Entry 6YNZ (electron microscopy, 3.10 A resolution); this record covers chains A3 and L3 of the 162 polymer chains in the assembly.

Chain A3:
Protein: Ymf66
Source organism: Tetrahymena thermophila
UniProt: Q951C1 (Q951C1_TETTH); numbering as in UniProt (aligned over 1-446)
Chain sequence (446 residues; each row starts with the number of its first residue):
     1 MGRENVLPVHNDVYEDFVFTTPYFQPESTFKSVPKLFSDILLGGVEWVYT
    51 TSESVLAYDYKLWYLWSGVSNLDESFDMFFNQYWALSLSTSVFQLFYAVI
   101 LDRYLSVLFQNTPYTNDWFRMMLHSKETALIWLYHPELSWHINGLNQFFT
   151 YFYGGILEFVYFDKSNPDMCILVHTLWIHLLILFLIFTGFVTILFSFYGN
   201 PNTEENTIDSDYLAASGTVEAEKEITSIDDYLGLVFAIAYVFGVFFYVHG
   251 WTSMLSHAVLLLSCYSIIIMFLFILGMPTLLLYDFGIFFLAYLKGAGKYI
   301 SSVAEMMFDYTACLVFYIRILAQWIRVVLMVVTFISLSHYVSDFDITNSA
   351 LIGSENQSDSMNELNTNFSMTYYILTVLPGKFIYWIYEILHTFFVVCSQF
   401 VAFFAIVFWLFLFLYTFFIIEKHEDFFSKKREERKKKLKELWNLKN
Unresolved in the structure: 1-13
Residues lining bound ligands:
  - 1,2-diacyl-sn-glycero-3-phosphocholine (PC1), molecule 1: L213, S216, G217, E220, K223, I225, Y231, L234, V235, I238, F404, A405, F408, W409
  - 1,2-diacyl-sn-glycero-3-phosphocholine (PC1), molecule 2: Y283, D284, G286
  - Ubiquinone-8 (UQ8): H174, W177, I178, L180, L181, F184

Chain L3:
Protein: ATPTT6
Source organism: Tetrahymena thermophila
UniProt: I7MCQ6 (I7MCQ6_TETTS); residues 1-247 here = UniProt positions 1-247
Chain sequence (247 residues; row label = number of the first residue in the row):
     1 MPVKEGQAKLWFSTKEEADAYDDKMISNIELKSQDYEDENFSPVFNRKTQ
    51 EYFLEPSEKFKSDFAELLRPLRSLSFNQVVDRYVLIPPNHTFYRNWTYEK
   101 FLGGFGLSYLILRELPLRNFYARVFVMYAFAAKVLDHLGNPFPFSGHGQI
   151 VAAADRWNHWDVRCYDNVMKALKYIRIPTVQNNIPEATRWYGRQPGHLLR
   201 ADTYWIPNLVSQRFAKHQPAHWDGTQNMPIFRLADPKHKDSYMVQFR
Unresolved in the structure: 1
Residues lining bound ligands: Ubiquinone-8 (UQ8): G106, L107, L110

Interface between chain A3 and chain L3:
Residue-residue contacts (112; chain A3 residue first):
  G44(A3) with K237(L3), hydrogen bond (backbone-side chain)
  V45(A3) with D235(L3); P236(L3)
  W47(A3) with I184(L3), hydrophobic; T188(L3), hydrogen bond (side chain-backbone)
  Y49(A3) with F246(L3); R247(L3)
  T50(A3) with R247(L3)
  L56(A3) with F144(L3)
  A57(A3) with P143(L3); F144(L3), hydrogen bond (backbone-backbone)
  Y58(A3) with L138(L3), hydrophobic; P141(L3), hydrogen bond (side chain-backbone); F142(L3); P143(L3)
  D59(A3) with L138(L3); H147(L3); G148(L3), hydrogen bond (backbone-backbone)
  Y60(A3) with L102(L3), hydrophobic; L138(L3), hydrophobic; G148(L3)
  K61(A3) with H147(L3); G148(L3), hydrogen bond (backbone-backbone); Q149(L3); I150(L3), hydrogen bond (backbone-backbone)
  L62(A3) with Y98(L3), hydrophobic; I150(L3)
  W63(A3) with Q149(L3); I150(L3), hydrogen bond (backbone-backbone); V151(L3); A152(L3), hydrogen bond (backbone-backbone)
  Y64(A3) with Y98(L3); A152(L3), hydrophobic; A153(L3); N158(L3); H159(L3)
  L65(A3) with A152(L3); A154(L3)
  W66(A3) with A154(L3); K173(L3)
  D73(A3) with A153(L3); A154(L3), hydrogen bond (side chain-backbone)
  E74(A3) with A154(L3), hydrogen bond (backbone-backbone); D155(L3); R156(L3), salt bridge
  S75(A3) with A154(L3)
  M78(A3) with L68(L3), hydrophobic
  N81(A3) with F64(L3)
  Q82(A3) with F64(L3), hydrogen bond (side chain-backbone); L68(L3)
  W84(A3) with F60(L3), hydrophobic
  A85(A3) with F60(L3), hydrophobic; F64(L3), hydrophobic
  L88(A3) with F60(L3), hydrophobic
  N111(A3) with Y174(L3), hydrogen bond
  D117(A3) with R163(L3), hydrogen bond (backbone-side chain)
  W118(A3) with H159(L3); V162(L3); R163(L3), hydrogen bond (backbone-side chain); Y165(L3), hydrogen bond (side chain-backbone); V168(L3), hydrophobic; M169(L3), hydrophobic; K173(L3)
  F119(A3) with R163(L3); D166(L3)
  R120(A3) with R156(L3), hydrogen bond (side chain-backbone); W160(L3); R163(L3)
  K126(A3) with D155(L3), hydrogen bond (side chain-backbone); R156(L3); N158(L3)
  E127(A3) with V84(L3); R156(L3)
  L133(A3) with L71(L3), hydrophobic
  Y134(A3) with L71(L3); F76(L3), hydrophobic; V79(L3)
  H135(A3) with F76(L3)
  E158(A3) with R176(L3), salt bridge
  F159(A3) with I177(L3)
  V160(A3) with Y174(L3), hydrophobic; I175(L3); R176(L3)
  Y161(A3) with K173(L3); Y174(L3); I175(L3), hydrogen bond (backbone-backbone); I177(L3), hydrophobic
  F162(A3) with K173(L3)
  D163(A3) with L172(L3); K173(L3), hydrogen bond (backbone-backbone)
  S165(A3) with L172(L3)
  N166(A3) with K173(L3), hydrogen bond
  P167(A3) with H159(L3), hydrogen bond (backbone-side chain); L172(L3)
  D168(A3) with H159(L3), salt bridge
  M169(A3) with H147(L3)
  C170(A3) with Y98(L3), hydrophobic
  L172(A3) with E99(L3); L102(L3), hydrophobic
  V173(A3) with E99(L3), hydrogen bond (backbone-side chain)
  H174(A3) with E99(L3), hydrogen bond (backbone-side chain); L102(L3); G103(L3)
  H179(A3) with F144(L3)
  A258(A3) with Y204(L3), hydrophobic
  L261(A3) with T203(L3); Y204(L3), hydrophobic
  C264(A3) with I206(L3), hydrophobic
  Y265(A3) with T203(L3), hydrogen bond; L209(L3)
  I268(A3) with L209(L3), hydrophobic; V210(L3), hydrophobic
Other interface residues (no listed pair), chain A3 (66 interface residues in all): G43, V55, F76, N116, T128, L130, I131, I171, H257, I267
Other interface residues (no listed pair), chain L3 (66 interface residues in all): P56, L67, Y83, Y93, N95, F105, V134, H137, N140, W157, R189, G192, R193

Summary:
The chain A3/chain L3 interface involves 66 residues from each chain, with 25 hydrogen bonds and 3 salt
bridges. Polar pairs include E74(A3)-R156(L3), E158(A3)-R176(L3) and D168(A3)-H159(L3). Ubiquinone-8 is bound
between chain A3 and chain L3. Chain A3 binds 1,2-diacyl-sn-glycero-3-phosphocholine.
Chain A3 is Ymf66 and chain L3 is ATPTT6, both from Tetrahymena thermophila; the structure, Cryo-EM structure
of Tetrahymena thermophila mitochondrial ATP synthase - F1Fo composite tetramer model, was determined by
electron microscopy (same publication as 6YNV, 6YNW, 6YNX, 6YNY and 6YO0).
